Entry 3PUX (X-ray diffraction, 2.30 A resolution); this record covers chains A and B of the 5 polymer chains in the assembly.

== Chain A (and B) ==
Protein: Maltose/maltodextrin import ATP-binding protein MalK
Source organism: Escherichia coli
Notes: EC 3.6.3.19; chain B of this document is another copy of the same molecule, construct and numbering; everything in this record applies to it too
UniProtKB: P68187 (MALK_ECOLI); residues 1-371 here = UniProt positions 1-371
Sequence (381 residues; numbered 1 to 381; the number before each row is that of its first residue):
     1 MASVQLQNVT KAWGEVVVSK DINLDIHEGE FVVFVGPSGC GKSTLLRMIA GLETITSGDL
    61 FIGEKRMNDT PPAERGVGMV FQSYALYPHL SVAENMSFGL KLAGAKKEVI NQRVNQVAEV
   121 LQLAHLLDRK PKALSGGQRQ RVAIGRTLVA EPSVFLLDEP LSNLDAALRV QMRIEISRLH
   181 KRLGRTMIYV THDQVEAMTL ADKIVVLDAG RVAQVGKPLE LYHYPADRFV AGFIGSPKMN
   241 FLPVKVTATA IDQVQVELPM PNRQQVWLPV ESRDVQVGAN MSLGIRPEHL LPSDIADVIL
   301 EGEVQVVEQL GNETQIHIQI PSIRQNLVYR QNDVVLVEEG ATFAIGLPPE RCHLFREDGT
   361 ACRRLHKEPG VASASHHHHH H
Unresolved in the structure: 1, 373-381 (chain B: 1, 245-246, 272-279, 370-381)
Differences from the reference sequence: expression tag (372-381)
Metal / ion sites: Mg2+: Ser43, Gln82 (together with ADP)
Ligand contacts:
  - ADP / beryllium trifluoride: Trp13, Val18, Pro37, Ser38, Gly39, Cys40, Gly41, Lys42, Ser43, Thr44, Gln82, Glu159, His192
  - ADP / beryllium trifluoride: Arg129, Ala133, Leu134, Ser135, Gly136, Gly137, Gln138, Asn163
Reported in the primary citation:
  - Mg2+ coordination: Ser43, Gln82

== How chain A and chain B interact ==
Residue-residue contacts (66; chain A residue first):
  Gly36(A) - Asp165(B)
  Pro37(A) - Asp165(B)
  Ser38(A) - Gly137(B)
  Ser38(A) - Gln138(B)
  Ser38(A) - Arg141(B)  hydrogen bond
  Ser38(A) - Asp165(B)  hydrogen bond (backbone-side chain)
  Ser38(A) - Leu168(B)
  Gly39(A) - Ser135(B)
  Gly39(A) - Gln138(B)
  Gln82(A) - Gly136(B)
  Gln82(A) - Asn163(B)
  Ser135(A) - Ser38(B)
  Ser135(A) - Gly39(B)
  Gly136(A) - Gln82(B)
  Gly137(A) - Ser38(B)
  Gln138(A) - Ser38(B)
  Gln138(A) - Gly39(B)
  Arg141(A) - Ser38(B)  hydrogen bond
  Glu159(A) - Asn163(B)  hydrogen bond
  Ser162(A) - Ser162(B)
  Ser162(A) - Asn163(B)  hydrogen bond
  Asn163(A) - Gln82(B)
  Asn163(A) - Glu159(B)  hydrogen bond
  Asn163(A) - Ser162(B)  hydrogen bond
  Asn163(A) - Asn163(B)
  Asn163(A) - His192(B)
  Leu164(A) - His192(B)
  Asp165(A) - Gly36(B)
  Asp165(A) - Pro37(B)
  Asp165(A) - Ser38(B)  hydrogen bond (side chain-backbone)
  Asp165(A) - His192(B)  hydrogen bond (backbone-side chain)
  Asp165(A) - Phe233(B)
  Ala166(A) - Ser236(B)
  Arg169(A) - His192(B)  hydrogen bond (side chain-backbone)
  Arg173(A) - Glu308(B)  salt bridge
  His192(A) - Asn163(B)
  His192(A) - Leu164(B)
  His192(A) - Asp165(B)
  His192(A) - Arg169(B)  hydrogen bond (backbone-side chain)
  Met198(A) - Gln309(B)
  Thr199(A) - Glu308(B)
  Thr199(A) - Leu310(B)
  Leu219(A) - Gln309(B)
  Tyr222(A) - Gly311(B)  hydrogen bond (side chain-backbone)
  Tyr222(A) - Asn312(B)  hydrogen bond (side chain-backbone)
  His223(A) - Val334(B)
  Ser236(A) - Ala166(B)
  Glu288(A) - Asn312(B)
  Glu308(A) - Arg173(B)  salt bridge
  Gln309(A) - Met198(B)
  Gln309(A) - Leu219(B)
  Leu310(A) - Met198(B)
  Leu310(A) - Thr199(B)
  Gly311(A) - Tyr222(B)
  Asn312(A) - Tyr222(B)  hydrogen bond (backbone-side chain)
  Asn312(A) - Glu288(B)
  Asn312(A) - Arg330(B)
  Arg330(A) - Asn312(B)
  Asp333(A) - Arg351(B)  salt bridge
  Val334(A) - His223(B)
  Val334(A) - Pro369(B)
  Leu336(A) - Pro369(B)
  Arg351(A) - Asp333(B)  salt bridge
  Pro369(A) - Val334(B)
  Pro369(A) - Leu336(B)  hydrophobic
  Gly370(A) - Leu336(B)
Other interface residues (no listed pair), chain A (46 interface residues in all): Val16, Leu168, Val170, Ile174, Asp193, Gln194, Val195, Phe233
Other interface residues (no listed pair), chain B (47 interface residues in all): Arg129, Val170, Ile174, Asp193, Gln194, Val195, His289, Asn332

== In short ==
The interface between chain A and chain B involves 46 residues on one side and 47 on the other; the contacts
include 14 hydrogen bonds and 4 salt bridges. Among the polar pairs are Arg173(A)-Glu308(B),
Asp333(A)-Arg351(B) and Ser38(A)-Arg141(B). Ligands of chain A: ADP / beryllium trifluoride. The paper reports
Mg2+ coordination by Ser43(A) and Gln82(A).
Chain A and chain B are both Maltose/maltodextrin import ATP-binding protein MalK (Escherichia coli); the
structure, Crystal Structure of an outward-facing MBP-Maltose transporter complex bound to ADP-BeF3, was
determined by X-ray diffraction, deposited together with 3PUV, 3PUW and 3RLF.
